7XK6 - chains B and C of the 6 polymer chains in the assembly; structure by electron microscopy, 3.00 A resolution.

== Chain B ==
Protein: Na(+)-translocating NADH-quinone reductase subunit B
Organism: Vibrio cholerae O395
Notes: EC 7.2.1.1
Reference sequence: A5F5X0 (NQRB_VIBC3); numbering as in UniProt (aligned over 1-415)
Chain sequence (415 residues; numbered 1 to 415; the number before each row is that of its first residue):
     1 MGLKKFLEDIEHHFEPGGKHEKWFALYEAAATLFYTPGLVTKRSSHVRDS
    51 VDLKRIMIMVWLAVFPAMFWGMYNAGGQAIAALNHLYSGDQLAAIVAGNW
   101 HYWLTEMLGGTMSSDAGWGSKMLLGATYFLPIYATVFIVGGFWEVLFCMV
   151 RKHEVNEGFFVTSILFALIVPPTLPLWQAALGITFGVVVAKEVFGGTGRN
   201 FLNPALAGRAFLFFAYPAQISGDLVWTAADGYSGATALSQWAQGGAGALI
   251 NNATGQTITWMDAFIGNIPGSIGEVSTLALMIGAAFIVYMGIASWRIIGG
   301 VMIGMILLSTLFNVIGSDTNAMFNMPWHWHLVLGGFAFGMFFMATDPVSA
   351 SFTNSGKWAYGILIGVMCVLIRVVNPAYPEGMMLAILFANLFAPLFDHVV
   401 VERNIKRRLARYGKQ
Not modelled in the structure: 1, 414-415
Glycans and other covalent adducts: flavin mononucleotide (FMN) linked to T236
Ligand contacts:
  - Aurachin D (0NI): L26, A29, A30, L33, K54, M57, I58, F137, G141, E144, V145, V155, N156, E157, G158, F159, F160
  - FMN (flavin mononucleotide), molecule 1: I169, R209, F213, W226, A237, L238, S239, G270, S271, E274, G334, G335, F338, G339, M343, Y378, P379, E380, G381, M382, M383, L384
  - FMN, molecule 2: F213, F214, P217, S221, G222, D223, Q243, A377, Y378, P379
  - riboflavin (RBF): I56, M57, V60, G158, V161, T162, L165, K191, G196, T197, G198, N200, N203, P204, A205, I292, A293, F342, M343, T345, D346, P347, V348, S349
Swiss-Prot annotation at these positions:
  - modified residue: T236 (FMN phosphoryl threonine)
  - mutagenesis: F185 (F185A: Decreases riboflavin content), W226 (W226L: Decreases riboflavin content)
Reported in the primary citation:
  - conformationally variable residues (order/disorder transition): G2 to L26
  - binding site for Aurachin D: E157, F160
  - contacts within the chain: K54-E157 (water-mediated contact)
  - mutagenesis - E157A (Kd 2.0 uM): decreased binding to Aurachin D
  - mutagenesis - E157A: decreased catalytic activity

== Chain C ==
Protein: Na(+)-translocating NADH-quinone reductase subunit C
Organism: Vibrio cholerae O395
Notes: EC 7.2.1.1
Reference sequence: A5F5Y7 (NQRC_VIBC3); residue numbers follow UniProt; this construct covers 1-257
Chain sequence (257 residues; each row starts with the number of its first residue):
     1 MASNNDSIKKTLFVVIALSLVCSIIVSAAAVGLRDKQKENAALDKQSKIL
    51 QVAGIEAKGSKQIVELFNKSIEPRLVDFNTGDFVEGDAANYDQRKAAKEA
   101 SESIKLTAEQDKAKIQRRANVGVVYLVKDGDKTSKVILPVHGNGLWSMMY
   151 AFVAVETDGNTVSGLTYYEQGETPGLGGEVENPAWRAQWVGKKLFDENHK
   201 PAIKIVKGGAPQGSEHGVDGLSGATLTSNGVQNTFDFWLGDMGFGPFLTK
   251 VRDGGLN
Not modelled in the structure: 1-5, 257
Glycans and other covalent adducts: flavin mononucleotide (FMN) linked to T225
Ligand contacts: FMN (flavin mononucleotide): L145, W146, E172, T173, L176, G177, K207, G223, A224, L226, T227
Swiss-Prot annotation at these positions:
  - modified residue: T225 (FMN phosphoryl threonine)
  - mutagenesis: H216 (H216L: Decrease in FMN binding), T225 (T225L: Loss of FMN binding)

== Chain B / chain C interface ==
Residue-residue contacts - 8 pairs, chain B then chain C:
  P217(B) - L176(C)  hydrophobic
  A218(B) - L176(C)  hydrophobic
  D223(B) - K207(C)  salt bridge
  P376(B) - L145(C)  hydrophobic
  P376(B) - L226(C)
  A377(B) - L145(C)  hydrophobic
  A377(B) - W146(C)  hydrophobic
  Y378(B) - W146(C)
Other interface residues (no listed pair), chain B (7 interface residues in all): L224
Other interface residues (no listed pair), chain C (6 interface residues in all): S222

== Overview ==
Chain B and chain C form an interface of 7 and 6 residues respectively; the contacts include 1 salt bridge.
The salt-bridged pair is D223(B)-K207(C). Bound to chain B: riboflavin, Aurachin D and flavin mononucleotide.
From the paper: a binding site for Aurachin D at E157(B) and F160(B); E157A of chain B reduces binding to
Aurachin D.
Chain B is Na(+)-translocating NADH-quinone reductase subunit B and chain C is Na(+)-translocating
NADH-quinone reductase subunit C, both from Vibrio cholerae O395; the structure, Cryo-EM structure of
Na+-pumping NADH-ubiquinone oxidoreductase from Vibrio cholerae, with aurachin D-42, was determined by
electron microscopy (same publication as 7XK3, 7XK4, 7XK5 and 7XK7).
